PDB entry 9N6O | X-ray diffraction, 1.90 A resolution | chains A and B

# Chain A (and B)
Molecule: Dihydroorotate dehydrogenase
Organism: Leishmania braziliensis
Notes: EC 1.3.3.1; chain B of this document is another copy of the same molecule, construct and numbering; everything in this record applies to it too
UniProt: E9AI53 (E9AI53_LEIBR); residues 1-313 here = UniProt positions 1-313
Amino-acid sequence (347 residues; row label = number of the first residue in the row; numbers below 1 keep their minus sign (Met-33 is residue -33)):
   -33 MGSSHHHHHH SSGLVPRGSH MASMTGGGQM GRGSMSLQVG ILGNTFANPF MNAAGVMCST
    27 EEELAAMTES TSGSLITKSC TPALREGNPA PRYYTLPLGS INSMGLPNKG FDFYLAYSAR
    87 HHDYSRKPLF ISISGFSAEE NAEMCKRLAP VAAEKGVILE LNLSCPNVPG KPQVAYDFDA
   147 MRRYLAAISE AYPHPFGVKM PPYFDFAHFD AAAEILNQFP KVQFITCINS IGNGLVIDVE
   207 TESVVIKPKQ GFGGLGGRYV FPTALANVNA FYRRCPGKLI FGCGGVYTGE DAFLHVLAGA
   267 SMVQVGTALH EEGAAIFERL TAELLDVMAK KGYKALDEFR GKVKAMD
Disordered / not traced: -33 to -1, 51-53, 72, 313 (chain B: -33 to -1, 313)
Glycans and other covalent adducts: compound A1BZM linked to Cys131
Construct notes: initiating methionine (-33); expression tag (-32 to 0)
Ligand contacts:
  - A1BZM (5-[(4-hydroxy-3-methoxyphenyl)methyl]-1,3-diazinane-2,4,6-trione): Lys44, Ser45, Asn68, Met70, Gly71, Ser100, Asn128, Pro132, Asn133, Asn195, Ser196
  - FMN (flavin mononucleotide): Ala19, Ala20, Gly21, Val22, Lys44, Ser45, Tyr59, Ser66, Asn68, Met70, Asn128, Lys165, Ile194, Asn195, Ser196, Gly222, Gly223, Val226, Cys249, Gly250, Gly251, Val252, Val271, Gly272, Thr273
What the authors report for this chain:
  - binding site for A1BZM: Asn68, Asn128, Cys131, Asn195, Ser196
  - conformationally variable residues (loop rearrangement): Ser130 to Gln139
  - catalytic residues: Cys131 (citing earlier work)

# Chain A / chain B interface
Residue-residue contacts (91):
  Pro57(A) with Met312(B)
  Leu64(A) with Leu64(B), hydrophobic; Arg224(B)
  Pro138(A) with Ala173(B), hydrophobic
  Gln139(A) with Phe170(B), hydrogen bond (side chain-backbone); Asp171(B)
  Tyr142(A) with Asp171(B)
  Phe170(A) with Gln139(B), hydrogen bond (backbone-side chain); Phe170(B), hydrophobic; Ile197(B), hydrophobic; Gly198(B); Asn199(B), hydrogen bond (backbone-side chain)
  Asp171(A) with Gln139(B); Tyr142(B); Asn199(B)
  Phe172(A) with Asn199(B); Phe218(B), hydrophobic
  Ile197(A) with Phe170(B), hydrophobic
  Gly198(A) with Phe170(B)
  Asn199(A) with Phe170(B), hydrogen bond (side chain-backbone); Asp171(B); Ala232(B)
  Gly200(A) with Pro228(B); Ala232(B)
  Leu201(A) with Pro228(B), hydrogen bond (backbone-backbone); Leu231(B); Ala232(B), hydrophobic; Asn235(B)
  Ile203(A) with Leu260(B); Leu263(B), hydrophobic; Val309(B), hydrophobic
  Val205(A) with Leu260(B), hydrophobic; Lys297(B), hydrogen bond (backbone-side chain)
  Glu206(A) with Lys297(B), hydrogen bond (backbone-side chain)
  Thr207(A) with Lys310(B), hydrogen bond (backbone-side chain)
  Glu208(A) with Phe259(B); Leu263(B); Lys297(B), salt bridge; Tyr299(B), hydrogen bond; Val309(B); Lys310(B), hydrogen bond (backbone-backbone)
  Ser209(A) with Lys310(B)
  Val210(A) with Val309(B), hydrophobic; Lys310(B), hydrogen bond (backbone-backbone); Ala311(B), hydrophobic; Met312(B)
  Lys213(A) with Met312(B)
  Gln216(A) with Phe172(B); Arg239(B), hydrogen bond
  Phe218(A) with Phe172(B), hydrophobic; Ala232(B); Asn235(B)
  Leu221(A) with Pro228(B), hydrophobic; Thr229(B)
  Arg224(A) with Leu64(B); Tyr225(B)
  Tyr225(A) with Arg224(B); Tyr225(B); Pro228(B)
  Pro228(A) with Gly200(B); Leu201(B), hydrogen bond (backbone-backbone); Leu221(B), hydrophobic; Tyr225(B), hydrophobic
  Thr229(A) with Leu221(B)
  Leu231(A) with Leu201(B)
  Ala232(A) with Asn199(B); Gly200(B); Leu201(B), hydrophobic; Phe218(B)
  Asn235(A) with Leu201(B); Phe218(B)
  Arg239(A) with Gln216(B), hydrogen bond
  Glu256(A) with Val205(B)
  Leu260(A) with Ile203(B); Val205(B), hydrophobic
  Leu263(A) with Ile203(B), hydrophobic; Glu208(B)
  Lys297(A) with Val205(B), hydrogen bond (side chain-backbone); Glu206(B), hydrogen bond (side chain-backbone); Glu208(B), salt bridge
  Tyr299(A) with Glu208(B), hydrogen bond
  Val309(A) with Ile203(B), hydrophobic; Glu208(B); Val210(B), hydrophobic
  Lys310(A) with Glu208(B), hydrogen bond (backbone-backbone); Ser209(B); Val210(B), hydrogen bond (backbone-backbone)
  Ala311(A) with Val210(B), hydrophobic
  Met312(A) with Pro57(B), hydrophobic; Val210(B); Lys213(B)
Interface residues without a listed pair, chain A (50 interface residues in all): Val202, Asp204, Val211, Ile212, Ala236, Phe259, Ala264, Val293, Lys308
Interface residues without a listed pair, chain B (50 interface residues in all): Pro63, Val202, Asp204, Val211, Ile212, Lys215, Ala236, Glu256, Ala264, Lys308

# In short
Chain A and chain B each contribute 50 residues to their interface, with 19 hydrogen bonds and 2 salt bridges.
Polar pairs include Glu208(A)-Lys297(B), Gln139(A)-Phe170(B) and Phe170(A)-Asn199(B). Ligands of chain A:
flavin mononucleotide. The paper reports the catalytic residue Cys131(A); a binding site for A1BZM at
Asn68(A), Asn128(A) and Cys131(A) among others.
Both chains are Dihydroorotate dehydrogenase (Leishmania braziliensis). Entry 9N6O (Crystal structure of
dihydroorotate dehydrogenase from Leishmania braziliensis in complex with
5-(4-hydroxy-3-methoxybenzyl)pyrimidine-2,4,6(1H,3H,5H)-trione) was determined by X-ray diffraction, deposited
together with 9N67, 9N68, 9N6Q and 9CB8.
